1ID3 - chains I and B of the 10 polymer chains in the assembly; structure by X-ray diffraction, 3.10 A resolution.

== Chain I ==
Molecule: Palindromic 146bp DNA fragment
Organism: Homo sapiens
Sequence (146 nucleotides; row label = number of the first residue in the row):
     1 ATCAATATCC ACCTGCAGAT TCTACCAAAA GTGTATTTGG AAACTGCTCC ATCAAAAGGC
    61 ATGTTCAGCG GAATTCCGCT GAACATGCCT TTTGATGGAG CAGTTTCCAA ATACACTTTT
   121 GGTAGAATCT GCAGGTGGAT ATTGAT
Ion coordination: Mn2+ site 1 near DG70 (its only coordinating residue here); Mn2+ site 2 near DG121 (its only coordinating residue here); Mn2+ site 3 near DG134 (its only coordinating residue here)

== Chain B ==
Molecule: Histone H4
Organism: Saccharomyces cerevisiae
UniProt: P02309 (H4_YEAST); residues 1-102 here = UniProt positions 1-102
Chain sequence (102 residues; numbered 1 to 102; the number before each row is that of its first residue):
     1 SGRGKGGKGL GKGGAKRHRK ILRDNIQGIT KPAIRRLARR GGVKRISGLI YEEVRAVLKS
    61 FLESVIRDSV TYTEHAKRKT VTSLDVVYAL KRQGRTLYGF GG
Unresolved in the structure: 1-23

== Chain I / chain B interface ==
Pairs across the interface (7):
  DC60(I) - Thr30(B)  phosphate contact
  DC60(I) - Pro32(B)  phosphate contact
  DC60(I) - Arg36(B)  salt bridge to the phosphate
  DA61(I) - Thr30(B)  phosphate contact
  DA61(I) - Pro32(B)  phosphate contact
  DC69(I) - Arg45(B)  hydrogen bond to the phosphate
  DG70(I) - Arg45(B)  sugar contact
Interface residues without a listed pair, chain I (6 interface residues in all): DA41, DC50
Interface residues without a listed pair, chain B (7 interface residues in all): Lys31, Lys77, Thr80

== In short ==
6 residues of chain I and 7 residues of chain B are in contact, with 1 hydrogen bond and 1 salt bridge. Among
the polar pairs are DC69(I)-Arg45(B) and DC60(I)-Arg36(B).
Here chain I is Palindromic 146bp DNA fragment (Homo sapiens) and chain B is Histone H4 (Saccharomyces
cerevisiae). Entry 1ID3 (Crystal structure of the yeast nucleosome core particle reveals fundamental
differences in inter-nucleosome interactions) was determined by X-ray diffraction.
